Entry 5VHS (electron microscopy, 8.80 A resolution (very low resolution: no residue pairs are listed; an interface is given only as per-side residue counts)); this record covers chains E and F of the 18 polymer chains in the assembly.

# Chain E
Name: 26S proteasome regulatory subunit 10B
Source organism: Homo sapiens
Reference sequence: P62333 (PRS10_HUMAN); residue numbers follow UniProt; this construct covers 11-389
Amino-acid sequence (379 residues; row label = number of the first residue in the row):
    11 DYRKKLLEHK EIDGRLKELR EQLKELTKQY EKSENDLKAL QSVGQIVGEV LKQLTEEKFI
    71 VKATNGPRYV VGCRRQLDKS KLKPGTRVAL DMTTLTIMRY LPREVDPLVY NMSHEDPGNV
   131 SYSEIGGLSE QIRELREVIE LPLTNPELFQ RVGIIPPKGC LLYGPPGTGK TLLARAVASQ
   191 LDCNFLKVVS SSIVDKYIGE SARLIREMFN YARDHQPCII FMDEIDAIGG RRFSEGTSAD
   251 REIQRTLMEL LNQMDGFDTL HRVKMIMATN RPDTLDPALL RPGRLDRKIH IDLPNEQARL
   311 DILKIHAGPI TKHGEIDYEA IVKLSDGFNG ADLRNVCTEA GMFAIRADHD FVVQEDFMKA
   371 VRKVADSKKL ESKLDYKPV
Unresolved in the structure: 115-167, 240-246, 384-389
Swiss-Prot annotation at these positions:
  - binding site (ATP): G174 to T181
  - modified residue: K72 (N6-acetyllysine), K206 (N6-acetyllysine), S244 (Phosphoserine)

# Chain F
Name: 26S proteasome regulatory subunit 6A
Source organism: Homo sapiens
Reference sequence: P17980 (PRS6A_HUMAN); residue numbers follow UniProt; this construct covers 53-432
Amino-acid sequence (380 residues; row label = number of the first residue in the row):
    53 KIMKSEVLRV THELQAMKDK IKENSEKIKV NKTLPYLVSN VIELLDVDPN DQEEDGANID
   113 LDSQRKGKCA VIKTSTRQTY FLPVIGLVDA EKLKPGDLVG VNKDSYLILE TLPTEYDSRV
   173 KAMEVDERPT EQYSDIGGLD KQIQELVEAI VLPMNHKEKF ENLGIQPPKG VLMYGPPGTG
   233 KTLLARACAA QTKATFLKLA GPQLVQMFIG DGAKLVRDAF ALAKEKAPSI IFIDELDAIG
   293 TKRFDSEKAG DREVQRTMLE LLNQLDGFQP NTQVKVIAAT NRVDILDPAL LRSGRLDRKI
   353 EFPMPNEEAR ARIMQIHSRK MNVSPDVNYE ELARCTDDFN GAQCKAVCVE AGMIALRRGA
   413 TELTHEDYME GILEVQAKKK
Unresolved in the structure: 102-115, 168-190, 429-432
Swiss-Prot annotation at these positions:
  - binding site (ATP): G227 to T234
  - modified residue: S376 (Phosphoserine)

# Chain E / chain F interface
At this resolution (9 A) residue pairs are not listed: 66 residues of chain E and 66 of chain F lie at the interface.

# In short
Chain E and chain F each contribute 66 residues to their interface. Curated annotation (UniProt) lists 8
ATP-binding residues on chain E; 8 ATP-binding residues on chain F.
Here chain E is 26S proteasome regulatory subunit 10B and chain F is 26S proteasome regulatory subunit 6A,
both from Homo sapiens. Entry 5VHS (Conformational Landscape of the p28-Bound Human Proteasome Regulatory
Particle) was determined by electron microscopy together with 5VGZ, 5VHF, 5VHH, 5VHI, 5VHJ, 5VHM and 5 further
entries from the same study.
